1KR2 - chains C and F of the 6 polymer chains in the assembly; structure by X-ray diffraction, 2.30 A resolution.

[Chain C (and F)]
Protein: Nicotinamide mononucleotide adenylyl transferase
Source organism: Homo sapiens
Notes: EC 2.7.7.1; chain F of this document is another copy of the same molecule, construct and numbering; everything in this record applies to it too
UniProt: Q9HAN9 (NMNA1_HUMAN); residue numbers follow UniProt; this construct covers 1-279
Sequence (279 residues; each row starts with the number of its first residue):
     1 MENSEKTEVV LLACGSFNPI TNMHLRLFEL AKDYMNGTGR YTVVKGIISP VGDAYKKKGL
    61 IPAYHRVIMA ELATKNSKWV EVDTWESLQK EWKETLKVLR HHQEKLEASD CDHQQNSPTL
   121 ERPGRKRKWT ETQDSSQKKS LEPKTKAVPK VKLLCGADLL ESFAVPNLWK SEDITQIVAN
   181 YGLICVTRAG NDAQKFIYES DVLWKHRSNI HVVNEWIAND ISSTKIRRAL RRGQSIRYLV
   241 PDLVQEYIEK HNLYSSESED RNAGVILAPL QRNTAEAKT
Disordered / not traced: 1-4, 109-146, 276-279 (chain F: 1-5, 109-147, 276-279)
Ligand contacts: TAD (beta-methylene-thiazole-4-carboxyamide-adenine dinucleotide): Cys14, Gly15, Ser16, Phe17, Met23, His24, Leu27, Val51, Tyr55, Lys57, Glu86, Trp92, Glu94, Thr95, Leu96, Leu154, Cys155, Gly156, Asp158, Leu159, Leu168, Trp169, Val186, Asn219, Asp220, Ile221, Ser223, Pro269

[Chain C / chain F interface]
Residue-residue contacts - 9 pairs, chain C then chain F:
  Lys225(C) - Tyr198(F)
  Arg228(C) - Tyr198(F)  hydrogen bond
  Arg228(C) - Asp201(F)
  Arg231(C) - Asp201(F)  salt bridge
  Arg232(C) - Tyr198(F)  hydrogen bond (side chain-backbone)
  Arg232(C) - Ser200(F)
  Arg232(C) - Asp201(F)  salt bridge
  Arg232(C) - Trp204(F)
  Gln234(C) - Trp204(F)
Interface residues without a listed pair, chain F (5 interface residues in all): Glu199

[In short]
Chain C and chain F each contribute 5 residues to their interface; the contacts include 2 hydrogen bonds and 2
salt bridges. Polar pairs include Arg231(C)-Asp201(F), Arg232(C)-Asp201(F) and Arg228(C)-Tyr198(F). Bound to
chain C: compound TAD.
Chain C and chain F are both Nicotinamide mononucleotide adenylyl transferase (Homo sapiens); the structure,
Crystal structure of human nmn/namn adenylyl transferase complexed with tiazofurin adenine dinucleotide (tad),
was determined by X-ray diffraction (same publication as 1KQN and 1KQO).
